PDB entry 5NG3 | X-ray diffraction, 2.60 A resolution | chain D

# Chain D
Protein: Receptor-interacting serine/threonine-protein kinase 2
Source organism: Homo sapiens
Notes: EC 2.7.11.1, 2.7.10.2
Reference sequence: O43353 (RIPK2_HUMAN); numbering as in UniProt (aligned over 1-300)
Chain sequence (304 residues; row label = number of the first residue in the row; numbers below 1 keep their minus sign (Gly-3 is residue -3)):
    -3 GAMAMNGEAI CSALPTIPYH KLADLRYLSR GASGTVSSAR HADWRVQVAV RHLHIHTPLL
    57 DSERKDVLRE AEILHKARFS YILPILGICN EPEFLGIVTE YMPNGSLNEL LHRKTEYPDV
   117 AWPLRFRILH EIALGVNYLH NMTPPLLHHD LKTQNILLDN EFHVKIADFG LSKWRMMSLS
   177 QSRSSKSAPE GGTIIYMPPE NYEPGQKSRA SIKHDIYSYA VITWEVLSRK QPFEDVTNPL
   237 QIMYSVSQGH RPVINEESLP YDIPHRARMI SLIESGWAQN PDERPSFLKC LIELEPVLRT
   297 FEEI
Disordered / not traced: -3 to 8, 180-185, 201-204, 298-300
Modified residues: Thr111 (phosphothreonine; TPO)
Sequence notes: expression tag (-3 to 0); engineered mutation Arg47 (Lys in O43353)
From the paper describing this entry:
  - mutagenesis - K47R: abolished catalytic activity
  - binding site for sulfate ion: Arg47
  - mutagenesis - R74A, R74D, R74H: decreased catalytic activity
  - mutagenesis - R74A, R74D, R74H: decreased stability
  - post-translational modification sites: Ser174, Ser176, Ser178
  - catalytic residues: Asp146 (by similarity / conservation)
  - post-translational modification sites: Lys209 (citing earlier work)

# Overview
From the paper: the catalytic residue Asp146; R74A, R74D and R74H reduce catalytic activity.
Chain D is Receptor-interacting serine/threonine-protein kinase 2 (Homo sapiens); the structure, Structure of
inactive kinase RIP2K(K47R), was determined by X-ray diffraction (same publication as 5NG0 and 5NG2).
